3DFV - chains D and C of the 4 polymer chains in the assembly; structure by X-ray diffraction, 3.10 A resolution.

[Chain D (and C)]
Protein: Trans-acting T-cell-specific transcription factor GATA-3
Organism: Mus musculus
Notes: chain C of this document is another copy of the same molecule, construct and numbering; everything in this record applies to it too
UniProtKB: P23772 (GATA3_MOUSE); numbering as in UniProt (aligned over 308-370)
Amino-acid sequence (63 residues; row label = number of the first residue in the row):
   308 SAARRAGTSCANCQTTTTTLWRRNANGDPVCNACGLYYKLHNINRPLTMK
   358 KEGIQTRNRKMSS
Disordered / not traced: 308-310, 367-370
Swiss-Prot annotation at these positions:
  - zinc finger: Cys317 to Cys341 (GATA-type 2)
  - motif: Tyr344 to Pro353 (YxKxHxxxRP)
  - mutagenesis: Tyr344 (Y344A: Dramatically decreased Th2 cell differentiation), Lys346 (K346A: Moderately decreased Th2 cell differentiation), His348 (H348A: Dramatically decreased Th2 cell differentiation), Arg352 (R352A: Fails to induce Th2 cytokine production), Pro353 (P353A/K: Fails to induce Th2 cytokine production)
Bound ions: Zn2+: Cys317, Cys320, Cys338, Cys341
Reported in the primary citation:
  - mutagenesis - R364A: decreased binding to the 20-nt DNA strand
  - mutagenesis - R364A: unchanged expression
  - self-association interface (contacts with another copy of this molecule): Pro353, Leu354, Thr355, Glu359
  - binding site for the 20-nt DNA strand: His348 to Lys358
  - conformationally variable residues (loop rearrangement): Lys357 to Arg366
  - specificity-determining residues: Leu343, Leu347, Arg364 (proposed by the authors, not directly observed)
  - disease-associated variants - L347R: unchanged binding to an isolated consensus GATA site (citing earlier work)
  - disease-associated variants - L343F (citing earlier work)

[Chain D / chain C interface]
Pairs across the interface (9):
  Pro353(D) - Thr355(C)
  Thr355(D) - Pro353(C)
  Thr355(D) - Thr355(C)
  Lys357(D) - His348(C)
  Lys357(D) - Ile350(C)
  Lys358(D) - His348(C)
  Glu359(D) - Leu347(C)
  Glu359(D) - His348(C)
  Gln362(D) - Leu347(C)
Interface residues without a listed pair, chain C (6 interface residues in all): Asn349

[In short]
Chain D and chain C each contribute 6 residues to their interface. Cys317(D), Cys320(D), Cys338(D) and
Cys341(D) form the Zn2+ site. Curated annotation (UniProt) lists 5 mutagenesis sites on chain D. From the
paper: a binding site for the 20-nt DNA strand at His348(D); R364A of chain D reduces binding to the 20-nt DNA
strand.
Chain D and chain C are both Trans-acting T-cell-specific transcription factor GATA-3 (Mus musculus); the
structure, Adjacent GATA DNA binding, was determined by X-ray diffraction (same publication as 3DFX).
